9J7L - chains 5 and 7 of the 7 polymer chains in the assembly; structure by electron microscopy, 2.89 A resolution.

Chain 5 (and 7):
Protein: Capsid protein
Source organism: Adeno-associated virus - 8
Notes: chain 7 of this document is another copy of the same molecule, construct and numbering; everything in this record applies to it too
Reference sequence: Q8JQF8 (Q8JQF8_9VIRU); numbering as in UniProt (aligned over 1-738)
Chain sequence (738 residues; each row starts with the number of its first residue):
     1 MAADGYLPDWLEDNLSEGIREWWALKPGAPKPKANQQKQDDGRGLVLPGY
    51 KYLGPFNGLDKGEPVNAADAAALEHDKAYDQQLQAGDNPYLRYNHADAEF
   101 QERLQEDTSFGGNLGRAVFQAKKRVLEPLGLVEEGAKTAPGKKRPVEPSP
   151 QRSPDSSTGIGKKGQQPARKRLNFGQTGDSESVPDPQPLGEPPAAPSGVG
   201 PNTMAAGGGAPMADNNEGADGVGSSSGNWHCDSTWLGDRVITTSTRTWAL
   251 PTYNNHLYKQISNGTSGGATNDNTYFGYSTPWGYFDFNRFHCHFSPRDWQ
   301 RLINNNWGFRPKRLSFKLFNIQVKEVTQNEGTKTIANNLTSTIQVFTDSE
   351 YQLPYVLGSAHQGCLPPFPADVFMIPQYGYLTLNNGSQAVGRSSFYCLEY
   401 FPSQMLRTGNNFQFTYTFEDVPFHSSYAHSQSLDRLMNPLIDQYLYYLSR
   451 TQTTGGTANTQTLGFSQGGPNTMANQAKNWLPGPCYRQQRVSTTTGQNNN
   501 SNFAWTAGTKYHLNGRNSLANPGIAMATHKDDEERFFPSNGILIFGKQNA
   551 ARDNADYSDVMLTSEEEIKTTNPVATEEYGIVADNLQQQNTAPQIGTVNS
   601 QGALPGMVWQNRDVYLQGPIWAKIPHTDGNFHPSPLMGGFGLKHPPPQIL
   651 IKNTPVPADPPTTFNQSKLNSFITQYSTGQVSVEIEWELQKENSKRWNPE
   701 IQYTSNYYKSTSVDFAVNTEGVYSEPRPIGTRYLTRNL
Not modelled in the structure: 1-428, 455-458, 484-577, 610-626, 632-738 (chain 7: 1-243, 267-268, 293-308, 329-331, 426-482, 496-497, 529-533, 567-595, 605-606, 688-712, 719, 733-738)

Interface between chain 5 and chain 7:
Pairs across the interface (22):
  Ser600(5) - Gln601(7)  hydrogen bond
  Gln601(5) - Leu604(7)
  Gly602(5) - Gln601(7)
  Gly602(5) - Ala603(7)
  Ala603(5) - Ala603(7)  hydrogen bond (backbone-backbone)
  Thr627(5) - Val608(7)
  Thr627(5) - Trp609(7)
  Asp628(5) - Ser425(7)  hydrogen bond
  Asp628(5) - Trp609(7)  hydrogen bond (backbone-backbone)
  Asp628(5) - Gln610(7)
  Asp628(5) - Asn611(7)
  Asp628(5) - His632(7)  hydrogen bond (backbone-side chain)
  Asp628(5) - Arg732(7)  salt bridge
  Gly629(5) - Val608(7)
  Gly629(5) - Trp609(7)  hydrogen bond (backbone-backbone)
  Gly629(5) - His632(7)
  Asn630(5) - Met607(7)
  Asn630(5) - Val608(7)
  Phe631(5) - Ala603(7)  hydrophobic
  Phe631(5) - Leu604(7)
  Phe631(5) - Met607(7)  hydrogen bond (backbone-backbone)
  Phe631(5) - Phe631(7)  hydrophobic
Also at the interface, not in a pair above, chain 7 (15 interface residues in all): Phe423, Val598, Gly602

Overview:
The interface between chain 5 and chain 7 involves 9 residues on one side and 15 on the other, with 7 hydrogen
bonds and 1 salt bridge. Among the polar pairs are Asp628(5)-Arg732(7), Ser600(5)-Gln601(7) and
Asp628(5)-Ser425(7).
Both chains are Capsid protein (Adeno-associated virus - 8). Entry 9J7L (Structure of AAV8 capsid in complex
with receptor) was determined by electron microscopy together with 9J6Z and 9J7K from the same study.
